PDB entry 7M5W | X-ray diffraction, 2.95 A resolution | chains A and C of the 3 polymer chains in the assembly

== Chain A ==
Name: Protein capicua homolog
Source organism: Homo sapiens
Notes: fragment: HMG box domain fused with C1 domain
UniProtKB: Q96RK0 (CIC_HUMAN); the construct has insertions or renumbered stretches relative to UniProt, so the offset changes along the chain: 22-114 = UniProt 188-280; 116-186 = UniProt 1457-1527
Amino-acid sequence (186 residues; each row starts with the number of its first residue):
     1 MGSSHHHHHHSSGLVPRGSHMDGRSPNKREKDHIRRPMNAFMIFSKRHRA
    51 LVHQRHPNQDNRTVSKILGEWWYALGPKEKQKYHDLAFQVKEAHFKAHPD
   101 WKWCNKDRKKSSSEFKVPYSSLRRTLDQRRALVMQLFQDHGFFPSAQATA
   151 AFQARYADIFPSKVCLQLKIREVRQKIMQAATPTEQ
Disordered / not traced: 1-31, 106-117, 182-186
Sequence notes: initiating methionine (1); expression tag (2-21); linker (115)
Reported in the primary citation:
  - contacts within the chain: Lys-66/Pro-144 (hydrogen bond), Tyr-73/Met-178 (hydrophobic contact), Tyr-73/Phe-143 (hydrophobic contact), Lys-169/Glu-172 (hydrogen bond)
  - binding site for the 18-nt DNA strand (chain C): Asn-39, Phe-41, Arg-62, Ser-65, His-84, Lys-91, Gln-167, Arg-171, Arg-174, Gln-175
  - binding site for the 18-nt DNA strand: Arg-35, Arg-36, Met-42, Lys-46, Arg-49, Asn-61
  - disease-associated variants - R35W: increased binding to DNA
  - disease-associated variants - R49W, R174H, R174L: decreased binding to DNA
  - disease-associated variants - R49W: decreased expression
  - mutagenesis - K66A, Y73A: decreased binding to DNA
  - mutagenesis - R174H (from 62 degC to 58 degC), M178D (from 62 degC to 58 degC): decreased stability

== Chain C ==
Molecule: 18-nt DNA strand
Sequence (18 nucleotides; row label = number of the first residue in the row):
     1 GCTTTTTCATTCATAACC

== Chain A / chain C interface ==
Contacting residue pairs (33; chain A residue first):
  Asn-39(A) / DT11(C)  hydrogen bond to the base
  Asn-39(A) / DC12(C)  hydrogen bond to the base
  Phe-41(A) / DT10(C)  base contact
  Phe-41(A) / DT11(C)  sugar contact
  Met-42(A) / DT10(C)  base contact
  Met-42(A) / DT11(C)  base contact
  Arg-62(A) / DT7(C)  hydrogen bond to the base
  Arg-62(A) / DC8(C)  hydrogen bond to the sugar
  Arg-62(A) / DA9(C)  sugar contact
  Ser-65(A) / DA9(C)  hydrogen bond to the base
  Ser-65(A) / DT10(C)  sugar contact
  Lys-66(A) / DA9(C)  phosphate contact
  Lys-66(A) / DT10(C)  sugar contact
  Trp-72(A) / DT11(C)  hydrogen bond to the phosphate
  Trp-72(A) / DC12(C)  hydrogen bond to the phosphate
  Tyr-73(A) / DT11(C)  hydrogen bond to the phosphate
  His-84(A) / DA13(C)  salt bridge to the phosphate
  Lys-91(A) / DA13(C)  phosphate contact
  Lys-91(A) / DT14(C)  salt bridge to the phosphate
  Trp-103(A) / DA13(C)  base contact
  Trp-103(A) / DT14(C)  sugar contact
  Trp-103(A) / DA15(C)  sugar contact
  Phe-143(A) / DT10(C)  sugar contact
  Lys-163(A) / DC8(C)  salt bridge to the phosphate
  Gln-167(A) / DA9(C)  phosphate contact
  Gln-167(A) / DT10(C)  hydrogen bond to the phosphate
  Arg-171(A) / DA9(C)  salt bridge to the phosphate
  Arg-171(A) / DT10(C)  salt bridge to the phosphate
  Arg-171(A) / DT11(C)  phosphate contact
  Arg-174(A) / DT10(C)  salt bridge to the phosphate
  Arg-174(A) / DT11(C)  salt bridge to the phosphate
  Gln-175(A) / DT11(C)  hydrogen bond to the phosphate
  Gln-175(A) / DC12(C)  base contact
Interface residues without a listed pair, chain A (22 interface residues in all): Arg-49, Asn-61, Gly-69, Asn-105, Ile-170

== Overview ==
The interface between chain A and chain C involves 22 residues on one side and 9 on the other; the contacts
include 10 hydrogen bonds and 7 salt bridges. Among the polar pairs are Asn-39(A)/DT11(C), Asn-39(A)/DC12(C)
and Arg-62(A)/DT7(C). From the paper: a binding site for the 18-nt DNA strand (chain C) at Asn-39(A),
Phe-41(A) and Arg-62(A) among others; R49W, R174H and R174L of chain A, among others, reduce binding to DNA; 7
substitutions were tested in all.
Here chain A is Protein capicua homolog (Homo sapiens) and chain C is an 18-nt DNA strand. Entry 7M5W (Crystal
structure of the HMG-C1 domain of human capicua bound to DNA) was determined by X-ray diffraction.
